Entry 6IMN (X-ray diffraction, 2.70 A resolution); this record covers chains A and F of the 3 polymer chains in the assembly.

Chain A:
Name: DNA ligase
Organism: African swine fever virus
UniProt: A0A0A1E0U0 (A0A0A1E0U0_ASF); residues 1-419 here = UniProt positions 1-419
Chain sequence (419 residues; each row starts with the number of its first residue):
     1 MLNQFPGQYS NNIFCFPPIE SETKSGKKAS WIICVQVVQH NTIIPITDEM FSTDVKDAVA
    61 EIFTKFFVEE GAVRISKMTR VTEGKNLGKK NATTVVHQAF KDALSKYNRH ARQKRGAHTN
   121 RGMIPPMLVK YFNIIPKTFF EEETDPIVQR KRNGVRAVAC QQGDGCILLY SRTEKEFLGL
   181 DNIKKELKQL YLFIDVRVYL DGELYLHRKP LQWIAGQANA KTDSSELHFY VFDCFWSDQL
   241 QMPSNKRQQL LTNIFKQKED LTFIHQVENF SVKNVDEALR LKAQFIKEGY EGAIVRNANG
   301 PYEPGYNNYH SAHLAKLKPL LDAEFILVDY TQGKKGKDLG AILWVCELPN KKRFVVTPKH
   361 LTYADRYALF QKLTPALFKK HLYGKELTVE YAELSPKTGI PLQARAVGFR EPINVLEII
Disordered / not traced: 117-119, 415-419
Disulfide bonds: Cys15-Cys34
What the authors report for this chain:
  - binding site for the 22-nt DNA strand: Gln403
  - conformationally variable residues (side-chain flip): Gln403
  - catalytic residues: Lys151 (by similarity / conservation)
  - mutagenesis - L402R (20-fold), Q403F (600-fold): decreased catalytic activity on DNA-CT
  - mutagenesis - L402R (20-fold), Q403F (600-fold): decreased catalytic activity on DNA-TC
  - mutagenesis - L402R (100-200-fold), Q403F (100-200-fold): decreased catalytic activity on DNA-CG
  - mutagenesis - N153D/L402R/Q403F, N153D/L211F/L402R/Q403F, L402R/Q403F: decreased catalytic activity
  - mutagenesis - L402R (100-200-fold), Q403F (100-200-fold): decreased catalytic activity on DNA-GC and DNA-CG substrates
  - mutagenesis - L402R (40-75-fold), Q403F (40-75-fold): decreased catalytic activity on DNA-AT and DNA-TA substrates

Chain F:
Molecule: 22-nt DNA strand
Sequence (22 nucleotides; row label = number of the first residue in the row):
     1 CCAGTCCGAC CCGCATCCCG GA

Chain A / chain F interface:
Pairs across the interface (44):
  Thr23(A) with DC6(F), phosphate contact
  Lys24(A) with DC6(F), hydrogen bond to the phosphate
  Trp31(A) with DG8(F), hydrogen bond to the phosphate
  Thr64(A) with DG8(F), phosphate contact
  Phe66(A) with DC7(F), phosphate contact
  Arg74(A) with DC6(F), base contact
  Thr79(A) with DA9(F), phosphate contact
  Gly88(A) with DG20(F), phosphate contact
  Lys89(A) with DC19(F), phosphate contact; DG20(F), phosphate contact
  Lys90(A) with DC19(F), phosphate contact; DG20(F), hydrogen bond to the phosphate
  Asn91(A) with DC18(F), phosphate contact; DC19(F), hydrogen bond to the phosphate
  Lys114(A) with DC7(F), salt bridge to the phosphate
  Gln212(A) with DG13(F), phosphate contact; DC14(F), phosphate contact
  Gly216(A) with DC14(F), phosphate contact; DA15(F), sugar contact
  Ala220(A) with DA15(F), phosphate contact; DT16(F), phosphate contact
  Lys221(A) with DT16(F), hydrogen bond to the phosphate
  Thr222(A) with DT16(F), phosphate contact
  Tyr306(A) with DC6(F), phosphate contact
  Asn307(A) with DC6(F), sugar contact; DC7(F), phosphate contact
  Tyr309(A) with DT5(F), phosphate contact; DC6(F), phosphate contact
  Lys334(A) with DC10(F), hydrogen bond to the phosphate
  Lys335(A) with DA9(F), phosphate contact; DC10(F), hydrogen bond to the phosphate
  Gly336(A) with DA9(F), phosphate contact
  Lys337(A) with DA9(F), hydrogen bond to the phosphate
  Asp338(A) with DA9(F), sugar contact; DC10(F), sugar contact
  Phe354(A) with DC12(F), phosphate contact
  Val355(A) with DC11(F), phosphate contact; DC12(F), hydrogen bond to the phosphate
  Ser395(A) with DG13(F), hydrogen bond to the phosphate
  Lys397(A) with DC14(F), salt bridge to the phosphate
  Thr398(A) with DG13(F), hydrogen bond to the phosphate
  Ile400(A) with DG13(F), phosphate contact
  Leu402(A) with DC12(F), phosphate contact; DG13(F), sugar contact
Interface residues without a listed pair, chain A (40 interface residues in all): Ser21, Ser76, Lys77, Lys106, Lys130, Asn219, Gly333, Gln403
Interface residues without a listed pair, chain F (16 interface residues in all): DG4

Summary:
40 residues of chain A and 16 residues of chain F are in contact; the contacts include 11 hydrogen bonds and 2
salt bridges. Among the polar pairs are Lys24(A)-DC6(F), Trp31(A)-DG8(F) and Lys90(A)-DG20(F). The paper
reports the catalytic residue Lys151(A); N153D/L402R/Q403F, N153D/L211F/L402R/Q403F and L402R/Q403F of chain A
reduce catalytic activity; 5 substitutions were tested in all.
Chain A is DNA ligase (African swine fever virus) and chain F is a 22-nt DNA strand; the structure, The
crystal structure of AsfvLIG:CT2 complex, was determined by X-ray diffraction, deposited together with 6IMK
and 6IML.
